1XEK - chain A; structure by X-ray diffraction, 2.30 A resolution.

Chain A:
Protein: Lysozyme
From: Gallus gallus
Notes: EC 3.2.1.17
UniProtKB: P00698 (LYSC_CHICK); residues 1-129 here correspond to UniProt positions 19-147 (UniProt number = residue number + 18)
Sequence (129 residues; each row starts with the number of its first residue):
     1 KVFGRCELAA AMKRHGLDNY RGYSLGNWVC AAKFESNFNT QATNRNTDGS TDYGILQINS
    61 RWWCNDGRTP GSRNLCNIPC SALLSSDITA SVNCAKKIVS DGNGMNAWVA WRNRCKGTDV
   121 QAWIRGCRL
UniProt features mapped onto this chain:
  - active site: Glu35, Asp52
  - binding site (substrate): Asp101
Cystine bridges: Cys6-Cys127, Cys30-Cys115, Cys64-Cys80, Cys76-Cys94

Summary:
UniProt lists active-site residues Glu35 and Asp52 and substrate-binding residue Asp101.
Chain A is Lysozyme (Gallus gallus); the structure, The crystal structures of lysozyme at very low levels of
hydration, was determined by X-ray diffraction (same publication as 1XEI and 1XEJ).
